4GVB - chains A and B; structure by X-ray diffraction, 1.80 A resolution.

# Chain A
Molecule: KP6 killer toxin subunit alpha
Organism: Ustilago maydis virus P6
Notes: fragment: KP6 alpha subunit
Reference sequence: P16948 (KP6T_UMV6); residues 1-80 here correspond to UniProt positions 28-107 (UniProt number = residue number + 27)
Chain sequence (80 residues; each row starts with the number of its first residue):
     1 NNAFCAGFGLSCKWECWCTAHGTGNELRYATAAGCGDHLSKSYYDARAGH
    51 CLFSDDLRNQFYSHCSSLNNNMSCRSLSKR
Unresolved in the structure: 78-80
Cystine bridges: Cys-5/Cys-12, Cys-16/Cys-74, Cys-18/Cys-65, Cys-35/Cys-51
UniProt features mapped onto this chain:
  - glycosylation: Asn-71 (N-linked (GlcNAc...) asparagine)

# Chain B
Molecule: KP6 killer toxin subunit beta
Organism: Ustilago maydis virus P6
Notes: fragment: KP6 beta subunit
Reference sequence: P16948 (KP6T_UMV6); residues 1-81 here correspond to UniProt positions 139-219 (UniProt number = residue number + 138)
Chain sequence (81 residues; each row starts with the number of its first residue):
     1 GKRPRPVMCQCVDTTNGGVRLDAVTRAACSIDSFIDGYYTEKDGFCRAKY
    51 SWDLFTSGQFYQACLRYSHAGTNCQPDPQYE
Unresolved in the structure: 1-3, 31-34
Cystine bridges: Cys-9/Cys-74, Cys-11/Cys-64, Cys-29/Cys-46

# Chain A / chain B interface
Pairs across the interface (20):
  Ala-20(A) / His-69(B)
  His-21(A) / Asp-13(B)  salt bridge
  His-21(A) / Thr-14(B)
  His-21(A) / His-69(B)
  Leu-27(A) / Leu-65(B)
  Tyr-29(A) / Arg-66(B)  hydrogen bond
  Tyr-29(A) / Tyr-67(B)
  Ala-30(A) / Arg-66(B)
  Ala-30(A) / Tyr-67(B)
  Ser-67(A) / Ala-23(B)
  Leu-68(A) / Ala-23(B)
  Leu-68(A) / Val-24(B)
  Leu-68(A) / Tyr-67(B)
  Leu-68(A) / Ser-68(B)  hydrogen bond (backbone-side chain)
  Asn-69(A) / Asp-13(B)  hydrogen bond
  Asn-69(A) / Leu-21(B)
  Asn-69(A) / Ser-68(B)
  Asn-70(A) / Tyr-67(B)  hydrogen bond (side chain-backbone)
  Asn-70(A) / Ser-68(B)  hydrogen bond
  Asn-70(A) / His-69(B)
Interface residues without a listed pair, chain A (11 interface residues in all): Thr-23, Ala-33
Interface residues without a listed pair, chain B (12 interface residues in all): Thr-15, Ala-27

# In short
Chain A and chain B form an interface of 11 and 12 residues respectively, with 5 hydrogen bonds and 1 salt
bridge. Polar contacts include His-21(A)/Asp-13(B), Tyr-29(A)/Arg-66(B) and Leu-68(A)/Ser-68(B).
Here chain A is KP6 killer toxin subunit alpha and chain B is KP6 killer toxin subunit beta, both from
Ustilago maydis virus P6. Entry 4GVB (Crystal structure of the virally encoded antifungal protein, KP6,
heterodimer) was determined by X-ray diffraction.
